PDB entry 7DX8 | electron microscopy, 2.90 A resolution | chains B and C of the 5 polymer chains in the assembly

Chain B (and C):
Name: Spike glycoprotein
From: Severe acute respiratory syndrome coronavirus 2
Notes: chain C of this document is another copy of the same molecule, construct and numbering; everything in this record applies to it too
UniProtKB: P0DTC2 (SPIKE_SARS2); numbering as in UniProt (aligned over 1-1273)
Sequence (1283 residues; row label = number of the first residue in the row):
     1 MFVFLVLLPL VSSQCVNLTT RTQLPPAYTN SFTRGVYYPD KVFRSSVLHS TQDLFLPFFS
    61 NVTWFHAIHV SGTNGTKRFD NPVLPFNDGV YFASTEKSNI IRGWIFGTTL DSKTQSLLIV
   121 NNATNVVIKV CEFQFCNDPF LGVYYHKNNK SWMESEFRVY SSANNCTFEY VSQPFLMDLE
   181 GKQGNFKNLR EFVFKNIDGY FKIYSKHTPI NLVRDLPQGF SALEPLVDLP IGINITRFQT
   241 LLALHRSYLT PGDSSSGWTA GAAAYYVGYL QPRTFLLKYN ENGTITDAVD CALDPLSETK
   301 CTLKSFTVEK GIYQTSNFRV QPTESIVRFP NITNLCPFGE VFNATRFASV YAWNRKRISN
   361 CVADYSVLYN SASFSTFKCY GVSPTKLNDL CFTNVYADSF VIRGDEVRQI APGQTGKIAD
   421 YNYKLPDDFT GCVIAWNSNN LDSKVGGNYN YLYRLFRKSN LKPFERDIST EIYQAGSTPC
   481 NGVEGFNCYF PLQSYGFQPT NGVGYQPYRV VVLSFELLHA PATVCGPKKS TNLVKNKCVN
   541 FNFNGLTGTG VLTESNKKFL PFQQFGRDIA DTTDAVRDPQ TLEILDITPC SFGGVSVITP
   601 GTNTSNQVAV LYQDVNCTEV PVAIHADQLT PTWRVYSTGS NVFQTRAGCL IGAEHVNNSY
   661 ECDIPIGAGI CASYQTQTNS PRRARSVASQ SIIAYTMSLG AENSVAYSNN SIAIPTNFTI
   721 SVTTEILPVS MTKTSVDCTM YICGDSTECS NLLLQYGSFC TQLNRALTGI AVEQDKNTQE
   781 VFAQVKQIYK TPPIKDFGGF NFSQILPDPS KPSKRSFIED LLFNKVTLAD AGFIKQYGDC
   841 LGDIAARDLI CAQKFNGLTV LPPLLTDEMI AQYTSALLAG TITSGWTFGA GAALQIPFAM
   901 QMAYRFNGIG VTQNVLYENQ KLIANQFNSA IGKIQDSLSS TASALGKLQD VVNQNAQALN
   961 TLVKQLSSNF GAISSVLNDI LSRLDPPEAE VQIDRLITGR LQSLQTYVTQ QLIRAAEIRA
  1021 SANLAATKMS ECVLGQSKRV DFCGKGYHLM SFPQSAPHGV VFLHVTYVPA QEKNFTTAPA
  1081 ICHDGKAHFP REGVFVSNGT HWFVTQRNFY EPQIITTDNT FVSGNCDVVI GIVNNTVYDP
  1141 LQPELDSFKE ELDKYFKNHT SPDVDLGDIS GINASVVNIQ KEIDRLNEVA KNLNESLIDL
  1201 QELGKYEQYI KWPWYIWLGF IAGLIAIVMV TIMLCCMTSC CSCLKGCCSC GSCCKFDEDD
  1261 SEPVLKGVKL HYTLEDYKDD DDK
Unresolved in the structure: 1-26, 68-80, 144-152, 173-186, 248-263, 456-490, 622-639, 677-689, 827-853, 940-943, 1147-1283 (chain C: 1-26, 68-80, 144-152, 173-186, 248-263, 622-639, 677-689, 827-853, 940-943, 1147-1283)
Sequence notes: engineered mutation P986 (Lys in P0DTC2), P987 (Val in P0DTC2); expression tag (1274-1283)
Curated features (UniProtKB/Swiss-Prot):
  - region: N280 to C301 (Putative superantigen), R403 to D405 (Integrin-binding motif), N448 to F456 (Immunodominant HLA epitope recognized by the CD8+), P681 to A684 (Putative superantigen), S816 to Y837 (Fusion peptide 1), K835 to F855 (Fusion peptide 2), D1163 to E1202 (Heptad repeat 2)
  - motif: M1237 to C1241 (Binding to host endocytosis trafficking protein SNX27), D1257 to E1262 (Diacidic ER export motif (host COPII)), S1261 to G1267 (Binding to host plasma membrane localising/FERM domain proteins), K1269 to T1273 (KxHxx, ER retrieval signal (COPI))
  - site (Cleavage): R685, S686, R815, S816
  - lipidation (S-palmitoyl cysteine): C1235, C1236, C1240, C1241, C1243, C1247, C1248, C1250, C1253, C1254
  - glycosylation: N17 (N-linked (GlcNAc...) (complex) asparagine), N61 (N-linked (GlcNAc...) (hybrid) asparagine), N74 (N-linked (GlcNAc...) (complex) asparagine), N122 (N-linked (GlcNAc...) (hybrid) asparagine), N149 (N-linked (GlcNAc...) (complex) asparagine), N165 (N-linked (GlcNAc...) (complex) asparagine), N234 (N-linked (GlcNAc...) (high mannose) asparagine), N282 (N-linked (GlcNAc...) (complex) asparagine), T323 (O-linked (GalNAc) threonine), S325 (O-linked (HexNAc...) serine), N331 (N-linked (GlcNAc...) (complex) asparagine), N343 (N-linked (GlcNAc...) (complex) asparagine), N603 (N-linked (GlcNAc...) (hybrid) asparagine), N616 (N-linked (GlcNAc...) (complex) asparagine), N657 (N-linked (GlcNAc...) (complex) asparagine), T676 (O-linked (GlcNAc...) threonine), T678 (O-linked (GlcNAc...) threonine), N709 (N-linked (GlcNAc...) (high mannose) asparagine), N717 (N-linked (GlcNAc...) (hybrid) asparagine), N801 (N-linked (GlcNAc...) (hybrid) asparagine) and 6 more in UniProt
Cystine bridges: C131-C166, C291-C301, C336-C361, C379-C432, C391-C525, C538-C590, C617-C649, C662-C671, C738-C760, C743-C749, C1032-C1043, C1082-C1126
Covalently attached groups: N-acetylglucosamine (NAG) linked to N61, N122, N165, N234, N282, N331, N343, N603, N616, N657, N709, N717, N801, N1074, N1098, N1134
Reported in the primary citation:
  - mutagenesis - D614G: decreased stability

Chain B / chain C interface:
Residue-residue contacts (127):
  N317(B) - D737(C)
  R319(B) - M740(C)
  R357(B) - P230(C)
  G381(B) - R983(C)  hydrogen bond (backbone-side chain)
  G381(B) - L984(C)
  V382(B) - R983(C)
  S383(B) - R983(C)  hydrogen bond (backbone-backbone)
  S383(B) - L984(C)
  S383(B) - D985(C)  hydrogen bond
  K386(B) - S982(C)
  K386(B) - D985(C)
  L390(B) - S982(C)
  L390(B) - R983(C)
  N394(B) - Y200(C)  hydrogen bond
  Y396(B) - Y200(C)  hydrogen bond
  E516(B) - Y200(C)  hydrogen bond
  L518(B) - Y200(C)  hydrophobic
  H519(B) - D40(C)
  H519(B) - K41(C)  hydrogen bond (backbone-side chain)
  H519(B) - V42(C)
  A520(B) - K41(C)
  T547(B) - N978(C)  hydrogen bond (backbone-side chain)
  K558(B) - F43(C)
  K558(B) - N282(C)
  F559(B) - F43(C)  hydrophobic
  L560(B) - F43(C)  hydrophobic
  L560(B) - N282(C)
  L560(B) - G283(C)
  F562(B) - K41(C)
  F562(B) - E224(C)
  Q563(B) - K41(C)
  Q563(B) - V42(C)
  Q563(B) - F43(C)
  Q564(B) - K41(C)
  F565(B) - V42(C)
  F565(B) - F43(C)  hydrogen bond (backbone-backbone)
  G566(B) - V42(C)
  G566(B) - F43(C)
  R567(B) - V42(C)
  I569(B) - V47(C)  hydrophobic
  A570(B) - V963(C)  hydrophobic
  F592(B) - K854(C)  hydrogen bond (backbone-side chain)
  F592(B) - G857(C)
  Q613(B) - L861(C)
  D614(B) - K854(C)
  P665(B) - L864(C)  hydrophobic
  A668(B) - P863(C)  hydrogen bond (backbone-backbone)
  A668(B) - L864(C)
  A668(B) - T866(C)
  G669(B) - L864(C)  hydrogen bond (backbone-backbone)
  G669(B) - M869(C)
  M697(B) - M869(C)  hydrophobic
  L699(B) - I788(C)  hydrophobic
  L699(B) - M869(C)
  L699(B) - Q872(C)
  L699(B) - Y873(C)
  G700(B) - I788(C)
  A701(B) - Q787(C)
  A701(B) - I788(C)  hydrogen bond (backbone-backbone)
  E702(B) - I788(C)
  E702(B) - K790(C)  salt bridge
  N703(B) - Q787(C)  hydrogen bond
  N703(B) - I788(C)  hydrogen bond (backbone-backbone)
  N703(B) - Y789(C)
  N703(B) - K790(C)  hydrogen bond (backbone-backbone)
  S704(B) - K790(C)
  V705(B) - Y789(C)  hydrophobic
  V705(B) - T883(C)
  V705(B) - S884(C)
  V705(B) - Q895(C)
  A706(B) - Q895(C)
  Y707(B) - P792(C)  hydrophobic
  Y707(B) - D796(C)  hydrogen bond (side chain-backbone)
  Y707(B) - F797(C)
  Y707(B) - T883(C)
  Y707(B) - I896(C)
  Y707(B) - P897(C)
  Y707(B) - F898(C)  hydrogen bond (side chain-backbone)
  S708(B) - P897(C)
  N709(B) - D796(C)  hydrogen bond
  N709(B) - P897(C)
  S711(B) - Q895(C)  hydrogen bond
  S711(B) - I896(C)
  S711(B) - P897(C)
  I712(B) - Q895(C)
  A713(B) - L894(C)
  A713(B) - Q895(C)  hydrogen bond (backbone-backbone)
  Q957(B) - R765(C)  hydrogen bond
  T961(B) - S758(C)
  T961(B) - Q762(C)
  Q965(B) - Y756(C)  hydrogen bond (side chain-backbone)
  Q965(B) - G757(C)
  Q965(B) - S758(C)  hydrogen bond (side chain-backbone)
  Q965(B) - F759(C)
  S968(B) - Q755(C)
  F970(B) - Q755(C)  hydrogen bond (backbone-backbone)
  F970(B) - Y756(C)
  G971(B) - Q755(C)
  R995(B) - D994(C)  salt bridge
  Q1002(B) - Q1005(C)
  T1006(B) - Q762(C)
  E1017(B) - R1019(C)
  R1039(B) - E1031(C)  salt bridge
  R1039(B) - R1039(C)
  V1040(B) - S1030(C)
  V1040(B) - E1031(C)
  D1041(B) - S1030(C)  hydrogen bond
  D1041(B) - L1034(C)
  K1045(B) - K786(C)
  Y1047(B) - A890(C)
  P1069(B) - A890(C)
  E1072(B) - L894(C)
  N1074(B) - Q895(C)
  T1077(B) - M900(C)
  P1079(B) - Y917(C)
  F1089(B) - N914(C)
  F1089(B) - Y917(C)  hydrophobic
  P1090(B) - Q913(C)
  V1094(B) - M900(C)  hydrophobic
  V1094(B) - Y904(C)
  R1107(B) - Y904(C)
  R1107(B) - N907(C)  hydrogen bond
  F1121(B) - N914(C)
  S1123(B) - N914(C)  hydrogen bond
  S1123(B) - E918(C)  hydrogen bond
  L1141(B) - L1141(C)  hydrophobic
  L1141(B) - E1144(C)
Also at the interface, not in a pair above, chain B (98 interface residues in all): Y380, T430, P521, T549, K557, D571, R646, A647, G667, I670, T696, N710, P715, N969, S1003, T1009, Q1010, I1013, G1046, V1068, A1078, V1128, V1129, I1130
Also at the interface, not in a pair above, chain C (92 interface residues in all): Y38, R44, D198, K202, P225, D228, D745, A766, F855, L858, T859, P862, L865, I882, W886, G889, G891, Q920, K921, K964, S967, T1009, L1012, I1013, T1027, G1035

Overview:
Chain B and chain C form an interface of 98 and 92 residues respectively, with 29 hydrogen bonds and 3 salt
bridges. Polar contacts include E702(B)-K790(C), R995(B)-D994(C) and R1039(B)-E1031(C). N-acetylglucosamine is
covalently linked to N61(B), N122(B), N165(B), N234(B), N282(B) and N331(B) and 10 more. From the paper: D614G
of chain B reduces stability.
Chain B and chain C are both Spike glycoprotein (Severe acute respiratory syndrome coronavirus 2); the
structure, Trypsin-digested S protein of SARS-CoV-2 bound with PD of ACE2 in the conformation 2 (2 up ..., was
determined by electron microscopy (same publication as 7DWX, 7DX5, 7DX6, 7DX7 and 7DX9).
